PDB entry 2DXC | X-ray diffraction, 1.90 A resolution | chains B and C of the 12 polymer chains in the assembly

Chain B:
Name: Thiocyanate hydrolase subunit beta
From: Thiobacillus thioparus
Notes: EC 3.5.5.8
UniProtKB: O66186 (SCNB_THITI); residues 1-157 here correspond to UniProt positions 0-156 (UniProt number = residue number - 1)
Chain sequence (157 residues; each row starts with the number of its first residue):
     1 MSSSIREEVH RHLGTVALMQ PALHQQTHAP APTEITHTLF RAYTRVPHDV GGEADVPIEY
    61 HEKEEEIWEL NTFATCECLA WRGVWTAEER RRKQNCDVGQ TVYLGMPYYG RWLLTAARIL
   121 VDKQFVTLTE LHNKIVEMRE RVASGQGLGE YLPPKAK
Not modelled in the structure: 1-2, 155-157

Chain C:
Name: Thiocyanate hydrolase subunit gamma
From: Thiobacillus thioparus
Notes: EC 3.5.5.8
UniProtKB: O66188 (SCNC_THITI); residues 1-243 here correspond to UniProt positions 0-242 (UniProt number = residue number - 1)
Chain sequence (243 residues; numbered 1 to 243; the number before each row is that of its first residue):
     1 MSADHDHDHD HDHDHKPAPM VEEVSDFEIL EMAVRELAIE KGLFSAEDHR VWKDYVHTLG
    61 PLPAARLVAK AWLDPEYKKL CIEDGVEASK AVGVNWVTSP PTQFGTPSDY CNLRVLADSP
   121 TLKHVVVCTL CSCYPRPILG QSPEWYRSPN YRRRLVRWPR QVLAEFGLQL PSEVQIRVAD
   181 SNQKTRYIVM PVRPEGTDGW TEDQLAEIVT RDCLIGVAVP KPGITVNAKR PVLKANRPVH
   241 HDH
Not modelled in the structure: 1-22, 240-243
Modified / non-standard residues: Cys131 (3-sulfinoalanine; CSD); Cys133 (s-hydroxycysteine; CSO)
Ion coordination: Co3+: Cys128, Cys131, Ser132, Cys133

Chain B / chain C interface:
Contacting residue pairs (153):
  His48(B) - Thr129(C)
  His48(B) - Leu130(C)
  His48(B) - Arg152(C)  hydrogen bond (backbone-side chain)
  Asp49(B) - Leu130(C)
  Val50(B) - Thr129(C)
  Val50(B) - Arg152(C)
  Val50(B) - Arg153(C)
  Gly51(B) - Arg152(C)
  Gly52(B) - Arg153(C)  hydrogen bond (backbone-backbone)
  Gly52(B) - Val156(C)
  Gly52(B) - Arg157(C)  hydrogen bond (backbone-side chain)
  Glu53(B) - Arg153(C)  salt bridge
  Glu53(B) - Trp158(C)
  Ala54(B) - Trp158(C)  hydrophobic
  Asp55(B) - Asn150(C)  hydrogen bond
  Asp55(B) - Arg153(C)  salt bridge
  Asp55(B) - Arg154(C)
  Val56(B) - Asn150(C)  hydrogen bond (backbone-side chain)
  Val56(B) - Arg154(C)
  Pro57(B) - Arg154(C)
  Pro57(B) - Glu165(C)
  Ile58(B) - Asn150(C)
  Ile58(B) - Arg154(C)
  Glu59(B) - Pro231(C)
  Tyr60(B) - Trp145(C)  hydrophobic
  Tyr60(B) - Ser148(C)
  Tyr60(B) - Asn150(C)  hydrogen bond
  Tyr60(B) - Tyr151(C)
  Tyr60(B) - Arg154(C)  hydrogen bond
  Tyr60(B) - Phe166(C)  hydrophobic
  Tyr60(B) - Arg230(C)
  Tyr60(B) - Pro231(C)
  His61(B) - Glu144(C)
  His61(B) - Trp145(C)
  His61(B) - Pro231(C)
  His61(B) - Leu233(C)
  Glu62(B) - Trp145(C)  hydrogen bond
  Glu62(B) - Arg211(C)  salt bridge
  Glu62(B) - Arg230(C)  salt bridge
  Glu62(B) - Pro231(C)  hydrogen bond (backbone-backbone)
  Glu62(B) - Val232(C)
  Glu62(B) - Leu233(C)  hydrogen bond (backbone-backbone)
  Lys63(B) - Glu144(C)
  Lys63(B) - Leu233(C)
  Glu64(B) - Leu233(C)  hydrogen bond (backbone-backbone)
  Glu64(B) - Lys234(C)
  Glu64(B) - Ala235(C)  hydrogen bond (side chain-backbone)
  Glu64(B) - Pro238(C)
  Glu65(B) - Gln141(C)
  Glu65(B) - Pro238(C)
  Glu65(B) - Val239(C)  hydrogen bond (backbone-backbone)
  Glu66(B) - Ala235(C)
  Glu66(B) - Asn236(C)  hydrogen bond (side chain-backbone)
  Glu66(B) - Arg237(C)  hydrogen bond (side chain-backbone)
  Glu66(B) - Val239(C)
  Ile67(B) - Arg237(C)  hydrogen bond (backbone-backbone)
  Ile67(B) - Pro238(C)
  Ile67(B) - Val239(C)  hydrophobic
  Trp68(B) - Phe27(C)
  Trp68(B) - Glu28(C)
  Trp68(B) - Glu31(C)
  Leu70(B) - Lys53(C)
  Leu70(B) - Val239(C)  hydrophobic
  Asn71(B) - Glu31(C)
  Asn71(B) - Arg35(C)
  Asn71(B) - His49(C)  hydrogen bond (backbone-side chain)
  Asn71(B) - Lys53(C)
  Thr72(B) - Glu31(C)
  Phe73(B) - Trp52(C)
  Phe73(B) - Val56(C)  hydrophobic
  Phe73(B) - Arg136(C)
  Ala74(B) - His49(C)
  Ala74(B) - Trp52(C)
  Ala74(B) - Lys53(C)
  Thr75(B) - Phe44(C)
  Thr75(B) - His49(C)  hydrogen bond
  Glu77(B) - Trp52(C)
  Glu77(B) - Thr106(C)
  Glu77(B) - Pro107(C)
  Glu77(B) - Ser108(C)  hydrogen bond
  Cys78(B) - Phe44(C)  hydrophobic
  Cys78(B) - Asp48(C)  hydrogen bond (side chain-backbone)
  Cys78(B) - His49(C)
  Cys78(B) - Trp52(C)  hydrophobic
  Leu79(B) - Leu43(C)  hydrophobic
  Leu79(B) - Phe44(C)  hydrophobic
  Ala80(B) - Pro107(C)  hydrophobic
  Trp81(B) - Asp48(C)
  Trp81(B) - Trp52(C)  hydrophobic
  Trp81(B) - Pro101(C)
  Trp81(B) - Thr102(C)
  Trp81(B) - Phe104(C)
  Trp81(B) - Pro107(C)
  Arg82(B) - Leu43(C)
  Arg82(B) - Phe44(C)
  Arg82(B) - Asp48(C)  salt bridge
  Val84(B) - Leu43(C)  hydrophobic
  Ala87(B) - Pro107(C)
  Ala87(B) - Ser108(C)
  Ala87(B) - Tyr110(C)
  Glu88(B) - Tyr110(C)
  Arg90(B) - Ser108(C)  hydrogen bond
  Arg91(B) - Ser108(C)  hydrogen bond (side chain-backbone)
  Arg91(B) - Tyr110(C)  hydrogen bond
  Arg91(B) - Cys131(C)
  Arg91(B) - Cys133(C)
  Arg91(B) - Arg186(C)
  Asn95(B) - Cys131(C)
  Tyr103(B) - Arg152(C)  hydrogen bond
  Leu104(B) - Pro149(C)  hydrophobic
  Leu104(B) - Arg153(C)
  Met106(B) - Phe27(C)  hydrophobic
  Pro107(B) - Phe27(C)
  Tyr108(B) - Ser132(C)  hydrogen bond
  Tyr108(B) - Arg147(C)
  Tyr109(B) - Arg147(C)
  Gly110(B) - Phe27(C)
  Trp112(B) - Arg136(C)
  Leu113(B) - Phe27(C)
  Leu113(B) - Leu30(C)  hydrophobic
  Leu113(B) - Glu31(C)
  Leu113(B) - Val34(C)  hydrophobic
  Leu114(B) - Leu30(C)  hydrophobic
  Ala117(B) - Val34(C)  hydrophobic
  Leu120(B) - Val34(C)
  Leu120(B) - Leu43(C)  hydrophobic
  Phe125(B) - Lys41(C)
  Phe125(B) - Leu43(C)  hydrophobic
  Val126(B) - Lys41(C)
  Glu130(B) - Lys41(C)  salt bridge
  Leu131(B) - Leu37(C)  hydrophobic
  Lys134(B) - Ala33(C)
  Lys134(B) - Glu36(C)  salt bridge
  Lys134(B) - Leu37(C)
  Lys134(B) - Glu40(C)  salt bridge
  Ile135(B) - Ile29(C)  hydrophobic
  Ile135(B) - Leu30(C)  hydrophobic
  Ile135(B) - Ala33(C)  hydrophobic
  Met138(B) - Ile29(C)  hydrophobic
  Met138(B) - Met32(C)  hydrophobic
  Met138(B) - Ala33(C)
  Met138(B) - Glu36(C)
  Arg139(B) - Ile29(C)
  Arg141(B) - Glu36(C)  salt bridge
  Val142(B) - Val24(C)  hydrophobic
  Leu148(B) - Val24(C)  hydrophobic
  Leu148(B) - Met32(C)  hydrophobic
  Gly149(B) - Met32(C)
  Glu150(B) - Lys53(C)  salt bridge
  Tyr151(B) - Glu28(C)
  Tyr151(B) - Glu31(C)  hydrogen bond
  Tyr151(B) - Met32(C)  hydrophobic
  Tyr151(B) - Arg237(C)  hydrogen bond (backbone-side chain)
Also at the interface, not in a pair above, chain B (67 interface residues in all): Ala116, Leu152
Also at the interface, not in a pair above, chain C (66 interface residues in all): Ala38, Val51, Ser142, Pro143

Overview:
67 residues of chain B face 66 of chain C across their interface; the contacts include 27 hydrogen bonds and
10 salt bridges. Polar contacts include Glu53(B)-Arg153(C), Asp55(B)-Arg153(C) and Glu62(B)-Arg211(C).
Cys128(C), Cys131(C), Ser132(C) and Cys133(C) form the Co3+ site.
Here chain B is Thiocyanate hydrolase subunit beta and chain C is Thiocyanate hydrolase subunit gamma, both
from Thiobacillus thioparus. Entry 2DXC (Recombinant thiocyanate hydrolase, fully-matured form) was determined
by X-ray diffraction (same publication as 2ZZD and 2DXB).
